PDB entry 1P0F | X-ray diffraction, 1.80 A resolution | chains A and B

== Chain A ==
Protein: NADP-dependent ALCOHOL DEHYDROGENASE
Source organism: Rana perezi
Notes: EC 1.1.1.2
Reference sequence: O57380 (ADH8_RANPE); residues 1000-1372 here correspond to UniProt positions 0-372 (UniProt number = residue number - 1000)
Sequence (373 residues; row label = number of the first residue in the row):
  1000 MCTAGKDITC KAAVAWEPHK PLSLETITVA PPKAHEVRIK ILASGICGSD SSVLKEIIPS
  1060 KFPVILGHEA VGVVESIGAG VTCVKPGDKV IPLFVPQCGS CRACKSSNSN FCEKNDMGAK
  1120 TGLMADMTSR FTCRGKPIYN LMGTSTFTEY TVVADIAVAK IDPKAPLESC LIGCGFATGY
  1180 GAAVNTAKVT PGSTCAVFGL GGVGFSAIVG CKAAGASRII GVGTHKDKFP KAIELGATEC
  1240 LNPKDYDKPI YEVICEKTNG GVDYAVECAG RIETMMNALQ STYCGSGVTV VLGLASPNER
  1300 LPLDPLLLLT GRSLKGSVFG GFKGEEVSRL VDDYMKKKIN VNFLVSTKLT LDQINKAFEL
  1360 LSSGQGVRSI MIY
Disordered / not traced: 1000
Differences from the reference sequence: conflict Met1141 (Val141 in O57380)
Metal / ion sites: Zn2+ site 1: Cys1046, His1067, Cys1173; Zn2+ site 2: Cys1097, Cys1100, Cys1103, Cys1111
Ligand contacts: NADP (NAP; NADP nicotinamide-adenine-dinucleotide phosphate): Cys1046, Gly1047, Ser1048, Ser1051, Ile1057, Phe1093, Cys1173, Thr1177, Gly1198, Leu1199, Gly1200, Gly1201, Val1202, Gly1203, Val1221, Gly1222, Thr1223, His1224, Lys1227, Cys1267, Ala1268, Gly1269, Arg1270, Leu1291, Gly1292, Leu1293, Ser1316, Val1317, Phe1318, Gly1319, Leu1360, Val1366, Arg1367

== Chain B ==
Protein: NADP-dependent ALCOHOL DEHYDROGENASE
Source organism: Rana perezi
Notes: EC 1.1.1.2
Reference sequence: O57380 (ADH8_RANPE); residues 2000-2372 here correspond to UniProt positions 0-372 (UniProt number = residue number - 2000)
Sequence (373 residues; each row starts with the number of its first residue):
  2000 MCTAGKDITC KAAVAWEPHK PLSLETITVA PPKAHEVRIK ILASGICGSD SSVLKEIIPS
  2060 KFPVILGHEA VGVVESIGAG VTCVKPGDKV IPLFVPQCGS CRACKSSNSN FCEKNDMGAK
  2120 TGLMADMTSR FTCRGKPIYN LMGTSTFTEY TVVADIAVAK IDPKAPLESC LIGCGFATGY
  2180 GAAVNTAKVT PGSTCAVFGL GGVGFSAIVG CKAAGASRII GVGTHKDKFP KAIELGATEC
  2240 LNPKDYDKPI YEVICEKTNG GVDYAVECAG RIETMMNALQ STYCGSGVTV VLGLASPNER
  2300 LPLDPLLLLT GRSLKGSVFG GFKGEEVSRL VDDYMKKKIN VNFLVSTKLT LDQINKAFEL
  2360 LSSGQGVRSI MIY
Disordered / not traced: 2000
Differences from the reference sequence: conflict Met2141 (Val141 in O57380)
Metal / ion sites: Zn2+ site 1: Cys2046, His2067, Cys2173 (together with glycerol); Zn2+ site 2: Cys2097, Cys2100, Cys2103, Cys2111
Ligand contacts: NADP (NAP; NADP nicotinamide-adenine-dinucleotide phosphate): Cys2046, Gly2047, Ser2048, Ser2051, Ile2057, Cys2173, Thr2177, Gly2198, Leu2199, Gly2200, Gly2201, Val2202, Gly2203, Val2221, Gly2222, Thr2223, His2224, Lys2227, Cys2267, Ala2268, Gly2269, Arg2270, Thr2273, Leu2291, Gly2292, Leu2293, Ser2316, Val2317, Phe2318, Leu2360, Val2366, Arg2367

== Interface between chain A and chain B ==
Pairs across the interface (74; chain A residue first):
  Arg1101(A) with Thr2257(B), hydrogen bond (side chain-backbone); Asn2258(B), hydrogen bond (side chain-backbone); Gly2259(B); Gly2260(B), hydrogen bond (side chain-backbone); Asp2262(B), salt bridge; Tyr2282(B)
  Ala1102(A) with Tyr2282(B), hydrogen bond (backbone-side chain)
  Asn1107(A) with Ser2285(B), hydrogen bond
  Ser1108(A) with Gly2284(B), hydrogen bond (side chain-backbone)
  Phe1110(A) with Cys2283(B), hydrophobic; Thr2309(B)
  Glu1112(A) with Tyr2282(B), hydrogen bond
  Thr1257(A) with Arg2101(B), hydrogen bond (backbone-side chain)
  Asn1258(A) with Arg2101(B), hydrogen bond (backbone-side chain)
  Gly1259(A) with Arg2101(B)
  Gly1260(A) with Arg2101(B), hydrogen bond (backbone-side chain)
  Asp1262(A) with Arg2101(B), salt bridge
  Ile1271(A) with Pro2304(B), hydrophobic
  Met1274(A) with Pro2304(B), hydrophobic
  Tyr1282(A) with Arg2101(B); Ala2102(B), hydrogen bond (side chain-backbone); Glu2112(B), hydrogen bond
  Cys1283(A) with Phe2110(B), hydrophobic
  Gly1284(A) with Ser2108(B), hydrogen bond (backbone-side chain)
  Ser1285(A) with Asn2107(B), hydrogen bond; Ser2108(B)
  Val1290(A) with Leu2308(B)
  Leu1291(A) with Leu2308(B)
  Gly1292(A) with Leu2308(B)
  Leu1293(A) with Leu2308(B), hydrophobic
  Arg1299(A) with Pro2301(B); Leu2302(B); Asp2303(B)
  Leu1300(A) with Leu2300(B); Pro2301(B); Leu2302(B), hydrogen bond (backbone-backbone)
  Pro1301(A) with Arg2299(B); Leu2300(B)
  Leu1302(A) with Arg2299(B); Leu2300(B), hydrogen bond (backbone-backbone); Leu2313(B), hydrophobic
  Asp1303(A) with Arg2299(B)
  Pro1304(A) with Ile2271(B), hydrophobic; Met2274(B), hydrophobic; Glu2298(B)
  Leu1307(A) with Leu2313(B), hydrophobic; Gly2315(B); Ser2316(B)
  Leu1308(A) with Val2290(B); Leu2291(B); Gly2292(B); Leu2293(B), hydrophobic; Gly2315(B); Ser2316(B), hydrogen bond (backbone-backbone); Val2317(B), hydrogen bond (backbone-backbone)
  Thr1309(A) with Phe2110(B)
  Gly1310(A) with Gly2315(B)
  Arg1311(A) with Lys2314(B); Gly2315(B), hydrogen bond (backbone-backbone)
  Ser1312(A) with Leu2313(B); Lys2314(B)
  Leu1313(A) with Leu2302(B), hydrophobic; Leu2307(B), hydrophobic; Ser2312(B); Leu2313(B), hydrogen bond (backbone-backbone)
  Lys1314(A) with Arg2311(B); Ser2312(B)
  Gly1315(A) with Leu2307(B), hydrogen bond (backbone-backbone); Leu2308(B); Gly2310(B); Arg2311(B), hydrogen bond (backbone-backbone)
  Ser1316(A) with Leu2307(B); Leu2308(B), hydrogen bond (backbone-backbone)
  Val1317(A) with Leu2308(B), hydrogen bond (backbone-backbone)
Other interface residues (no listed pair), chain A (42 interface residues in all): Thr1193, Val1261, Glu1298, Leu1305
Other interface residues (no listed pair), chain B (43 interface residues in all): Thr2193, Val2261, Pro2296, Leu2305

== Summary ==
Chain A and chain B form an interface of 42 and 43 residues respectively; the contacts include 24 hydrogen
bonds and 2 salt bridges. Among the polar pairs are Arg1101(A)-Asp2262(B), Asp1262(A)-Arg2101(B) and
Arg1101(A)-Thr2257(B). Chain A binds NADP. Ligands of chain B: NADP.
Both chains are NADP-dependent ALCOHOL DEHYDROGENASE (Rana perezi). Entry 1P0F (Crystal Structure of the
Binary Complex: NADP(H)-Dependent Vertebrate Alcohol Dehydrogenase (ADH8) with the cofactor NADP) was
determined by X-ray diffraction (same publication as 1P0C).
